8CGI - chains 4 and S of the 9 polymer chains in the assembly; structure by electron microscopy, 1.89 A resolution.

# Chain 4
Molecule: Large ribosomal subunit protein bL31A
From: Escherichia coli BW25113
UniProtKB: P0A7M9 (RL31_ECOLI); numbering as in UniProt (aligned over 1-70)
Sequence (70 residues; numbered 1 to 70; the number before each row is that of its first residue):
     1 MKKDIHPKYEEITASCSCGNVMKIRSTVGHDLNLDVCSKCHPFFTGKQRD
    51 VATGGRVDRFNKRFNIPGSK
Disordered / not traced: 1-54, 67-70
Curated features (UniProtKB/Swiss-Prot):
  - binding site (Zn(2+)): Cys-16
  - modified residue: Lys-8 (N6-acetyllysine)
  - mutagenesis: Cys-16 (C16S: No Zn(2+) binding), Cys-18 (C18S: Binds Zn(2+) normally), Cys-37 to Cys-40 (Binds Zn(2+) normally)

# Chain S
Molecule: Small ribosomal subunit protein uS19
From: Escherichia coli BW25113
UniProtKB: P0A7U3 (RS19_ECOLI); residue numbers follow UniProt; this construct covers 1-92
Sequence (92 residues; each row starts with the number of its first residue):
     1 MPRSLKKGPFIDLHLLKKVEKAVESGDKKPLRTWSRRSTIFPNMIGLTIA
    51 VHNGRQHVPVFVTDEMVGHKLGEFAPTRTYRGHAADKKAKKK
Disordered / not traced: 1, 86-92
Curated features (UniProtKB/Swiss-Prot):
  - natural variant: His-83 (H83Y: In MW145)

# Interface between chain 4 and chain S
Pairs across the interface (18; chain 4 residue first):
  Arg-56(4) / Asp-64(S)
  Arg-56(4) / Glu-65(S)
  Arg-56(4) / Val-67(S)  hydrogen bond (side chain-backbone)
  Arg-56(4) / Gly-68(S)
  Arg-56(4) / His-69(S)
  Val-57(4) / Pro-42(S)  hydrophobic
  Val-57(4) / Ile-45(S)  hydrophobic
  Val-57(4) / Asp-64(S)
  Phe-60(4) / Pro-9(S)  hydrophobic
  Phe-60(4) / Thr-39(S)
  Phe-60(4) / Phe-41(S)  hydrophobic
  Phe-60(4) / Pro-42(S)
  Phe-60(4) / Val-67(S)  hydrophobic
  Phe-60(4) / Gly-68(S)
  Asn-61(4) / Pro-42(S)
  Arg-63(4) / Leu-5(S)
  Phe-64(4) / Gly-8(S)
  Phe-64(4) / Pro-9(S)
Interface residues without a listed pair, chain S (13 interface residues in all): Ile-40

# Overview
6 residues of chain 4 face 13 of chain S across their interface; the contacts include 1 hydrogen bond. Its one
hydrogen-bonded contact is Arg-56(4)/Val-67(S). From UniProt: Zn2+-binding residue Cys-16(4) and 6 mutagenesis
sites on chain 4.
Chain 4 is Large ribosomal subunit protein bL31A and chain S is Small ribosomal subunit protein uS19, both
from Escherichia coli BW25113; the structure, Pentacycline TP038 bound to the 30S head, was determined by
electron microscopy, deposited together with 8CA7, 8CAI, 8CEP, 8CF1, 8CF8, 8CGJ, 8CGR and 8CGU.
